4MIG - chains A and C of the 4 polymer chains in the assembly; structure by X-ray diffraction, 1.80 A resolution.

Chain A (and C):
Name: Pyranose 2-oxidase
Organism: Phanerochaete chrysosporium
Notes: EC 1.1.3.10; fragment: pyranose 2-oxidase; chain C of this document is another copy of the same molecule, construct and numbering; everything in this record applies to it too
UniProt: Q6QWR1 (P2OX_PHACH); residues 1-621 here = UniProt positions 1-621
Sequence (648 residues; numbered -13 to 634; the number before each row is that of its first residue; numbers below 1 keep their minus sign (Met-13 is residue -13)):
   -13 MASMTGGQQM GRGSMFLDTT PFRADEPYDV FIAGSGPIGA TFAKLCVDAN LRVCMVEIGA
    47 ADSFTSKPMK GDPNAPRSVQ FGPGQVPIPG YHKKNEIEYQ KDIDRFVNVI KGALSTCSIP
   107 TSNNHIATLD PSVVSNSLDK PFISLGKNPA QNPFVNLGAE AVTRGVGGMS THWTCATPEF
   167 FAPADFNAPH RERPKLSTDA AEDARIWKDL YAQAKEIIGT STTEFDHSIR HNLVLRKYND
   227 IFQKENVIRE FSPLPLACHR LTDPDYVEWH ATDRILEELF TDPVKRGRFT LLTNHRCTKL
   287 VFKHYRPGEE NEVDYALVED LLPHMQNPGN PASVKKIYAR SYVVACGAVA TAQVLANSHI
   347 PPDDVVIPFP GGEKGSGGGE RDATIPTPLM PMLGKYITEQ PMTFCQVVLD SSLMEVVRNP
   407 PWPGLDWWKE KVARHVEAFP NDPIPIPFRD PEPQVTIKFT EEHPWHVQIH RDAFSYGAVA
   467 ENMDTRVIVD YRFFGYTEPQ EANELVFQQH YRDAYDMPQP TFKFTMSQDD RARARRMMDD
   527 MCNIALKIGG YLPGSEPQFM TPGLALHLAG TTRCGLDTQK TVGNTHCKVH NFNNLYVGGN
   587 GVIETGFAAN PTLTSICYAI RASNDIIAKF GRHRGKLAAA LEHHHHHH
Not modelled in the structure: -13 to 12, 57-65, 310-318, 349-365, 618-634 (chain C: -13 to 12, 310-318, 349-365, 618-634)
Construct notes: initiating methionine (-13); expression tag (-12 to 0, 622-634)
Glycans and other covalent adducts: dihydroflavine-adenine dinucleotide (FDA) linked to His158
Metal / ion sites: Mn2+ near His572 (its only coordinating residue here)
Ligand contacts:
  - dihydroflavine-adenine dinucleotide (FDA): Gly20, Ser21, Gly22, Pro23, Ile24, Gly25, Val42, Glu43, Ile44, Gly45, Ile96, Leu100, Thr149, Arg150, Gly151, Gly153, Gly154, Met155, Ser156, Trp159, Thr160, Cys161, Ala162, His281, Arg282, Cys283, Ala331, Cys332, Gly333, Ala336, Val340, Phe460, Met503, Leu552, His553, Gly585, Asn586, Asn596, Pro597, Thr598
  - 3-deoxy-3-fluoro-beta-D-glucopyranose (G3F): Thr160, Ala162, Met388, Gln454, His456, Asp458, Phe460, Tyr462, Arg478, Phe480, Leu550, Ala551, Leu552, His553, Asn596

How chain A and chain C interact:
Contacting residue pairs - 22 pairs, chain A then chain C:
  Asp396(A) - Arg521(C)  salt bridge
  Arg521(A) - Asp396(C)  salt bridge
  Arg521(A) - Leu532(C)  hydrogen bond (side chain-backbone)
  Arg521(A) - Gly535(C)  hydrogen bond (side chain-backbone)
  Arg521(A) - Gly536(C)
  Met524(A) - Leu532(C)  hydrophobic
  Asp525(A) - Asn529(C)
  Asp525(A) - Leu532(C)
  Cys528(A) - Cys528(C)  hydrophobic
  Cys528(A) - Tyr537(C)
  Asn529(A) - Asp525(C)
  Leu532(A) - Arg521(C)  hydrogen bond (backbone-side chain)
  Leu532(A) - Met524(C)  hydrophobic
  Leu532(A) - Asp525(C)
  Gly535(A) - Arg521(C)  hydrogen bond (backbone-side chain)
  Gly536(A) - Arg521(C)
  Tyr537(A) - Cys528(C)  hydrogen bond
  Tyr537(A) - Pro543(C)
  Glu542(A) - Glu542(C)
  Glu542(A) - Pro543(C)
  Pro543(A) - Tyr537(C)
  Pro543(A) - Glu542(C)
Also at the interface, not in a pair above, chain A (14 interface residues in all): Ile534, Gln544
Also at the interface, not in a pair above, chain C (14 interface residues in all): Ile534, Gln544

Summary:
Chain A and chain C each contribute 14 residues to their interface; the contacts include 5 hydrogen bonds and
2 salt bridges. Among the polar pairs are Asp396(A)-Arg521(C), Arg521(A)-Leu532(C) and Arg521(A)-Gly535(C).
Bound to chain A: 3-deoxy-3-fluoro-beta-D-glucopyranose. Dihydroflavine-adenine dinucleotide is covalently
linked to His158(A).
Both chains are Pyranose 2-oxidase (Phanerochaete chrysosporium). Entry 4MIG (Pyranose 2-oxidase from
Phanerochaete chrysosporium, recombinant wild type) was determined by X-ray diffraction (same publication as
4MIF and 4MIH).
